PDB entry 4IFD | X-ray diffraction, 2.81 A resolution | chains G and R of the 12 polymer chains in the assembly

== Chain G ==
Name: Exosome complex component RRP40
Source organism: Saccharomyces cerevisiae
UniProtKB: Q08285 (RRP40_YEAST); residue numbers follow UniProt; this construct covers 1-240
Sequence (242 residues; each row starts with the number of its first residue; numbers below 1 keep their minus sign (Gly-1 is residue -1)):
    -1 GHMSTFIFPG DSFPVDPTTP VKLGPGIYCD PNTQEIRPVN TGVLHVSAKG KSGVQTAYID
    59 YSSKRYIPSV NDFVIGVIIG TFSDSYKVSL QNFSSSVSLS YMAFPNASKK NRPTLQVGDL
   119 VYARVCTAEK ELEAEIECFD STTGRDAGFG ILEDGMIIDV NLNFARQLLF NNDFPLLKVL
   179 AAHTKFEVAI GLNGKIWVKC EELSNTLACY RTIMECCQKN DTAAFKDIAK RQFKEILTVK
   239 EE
Unresolved in the structure: -1 to 0, 237-240
Differences from the reference sequence: expression tag (-1 to 0)

== Chain R ==
Molecule: 45-nt RNA strand
Sequence (45 nucleotides; numbered -45 to -1; the number before each row is that of its first residue; numbers below 1 keep their minus sign (C-45 is residue -45)):
   -45 CCCCCGAGAG GGGGUUUUUU UUUUUUUUUU UUUUUUUUUU UUUUU
Unresolved in the structure: -45, -29 to -16
Ion coordination: Mg2+: U-2, U-1 (shared with 2 residues of chain J)

== Interface between chain G and chain R ==
Residue-residue contacts (4; chain G residue first):
  Thr79(G) - U-30(R)  hydrogen bond to the base
  Lys108(G) - C-44(R)  hydrogen bond to the base
  Arg110(G) - G-32(R)  hydrogen bond to the base
  Arg110(G) - U-31(R)  salt bridge to the phosphate
Other interface residues (no listed pair), chain G (5 interface residues in all): Gly78, Phe80

== In short ==
The interface between chain G and chain R involves 5 residues on one side and 4 on the other, with 3 hydrogen
bonds and 1 salt bridge. Polar contacts include Thr79(G)-U-30(R), Lys108(G)-C-44(R) and Arg110(G)-G-32(R).
U-2(R) and U-1(R) coordinate Mg2+.
Here chain G is Exosome complex component RRP40 (Saccharomyces cerevisiae) and chain R is a 45-nt RNA strand.
Entry 4IFD (Crystal structure of an 11-subunit eukaryotic exosome complex bound to RNA) was determined by
X-ray diffraction.
